6YSL - chains E and D of the 7 polymer chains in the assembly; structure by electron microscopy, 3.50 A resolution.

== Chain E (and D) ==
Molecule: Motility protein A
Source organism: Bacillus subtilis (strain 168)
Notes: chain D of this document is another copy of the same molecule, construct and numbering; everything in this record applies to it too
UniProtKB: P28611 (MOTA_BACSU); residue numbers follow UniProt; this construct covers 1-270
Sequence (270 residues; numbered 1 to 270; the number before each row is that of its first residue):
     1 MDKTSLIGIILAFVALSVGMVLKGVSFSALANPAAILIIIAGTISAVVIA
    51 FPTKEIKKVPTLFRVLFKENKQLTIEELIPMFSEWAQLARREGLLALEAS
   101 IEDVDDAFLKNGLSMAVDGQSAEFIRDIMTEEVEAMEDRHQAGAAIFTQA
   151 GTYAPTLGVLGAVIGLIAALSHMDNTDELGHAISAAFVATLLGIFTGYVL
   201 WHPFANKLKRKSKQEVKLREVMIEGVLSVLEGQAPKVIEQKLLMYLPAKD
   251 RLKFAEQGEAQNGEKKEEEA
Not modelled in the structure: 1, 257-270

== Interface between chain E and chain D ==
Pairs across the interface - 48 pairs, chain E then chain D:
  Ala34(E) with Leu22(D)
  Ala35(E) with Leu22(D); Lys23(D)
  Leu37(E) with Val18(D), hydrophobic
  Ile38(E) with Ala15(D)
  Ala41(E) with Leu11(D); Ala15(D), hydrophobic
  Ser45(E) with Gly8(D); Leu11(D); Ala12(D)
  Val48(E) with Thr4(D); Gly8(D)
  Ile49(E) with Ser5(D); Val199(D); Pro203(D), hydrophobic; Phe204(D), hydrophobic; Lys207(D)
  Ala50(E) with Asn206(D); Arg210(D)
  Phe51(E) with Arg210(D)
  Lys54(E) with Pro247(D)
  Glu131(E) with Met244(D)
  Arg139(E) with Pro247(D); Ala248(D)
  Ala145(E) with Arg210(D)
  Gln149(E) with Asn206(D)
  Tyr153(E) with Tyr198(D); His202(D); Pro203(D); Asn206(D), hydrogen bond
  Leu160(E) with Ile194(D), hydrophobic; Phe195(D), hydrophobic
  Val163(E) with Leu191(D), hydrophobic
  Ile164(E) with Gly19(D); Met20(D), hydrophobic; Leu191(D), hydrophobic
  Gly165(E) with Lys23(D)
  Leu166(E) with Phe187(D), hydrophobic
  Ile167(E) with Phe187(D), hydrophobic; Val188(D), hydrophobic; Leu191(D), hydrophobic
  Ala168(E) with Lys23(D); Gly24(D)
  Leu170(E) with Phe187(D), hydrophobic
  Ser171(E) with Val25(D)
  Asp174(E) with Glu178(D)
  Asn175(E) with Glu178(D), hydrogen bond
  Ala185(E) with Lys23(D)
Other interface residues (no listed pair), chain E (38 interface residues in all): Pro33, Ala46, Pro52, Thr53, Lys58, Ile128, Ala142, Thr156, Val159, His172
Other interface residues (no listed pair), chain D (34 interface residues in all): Ile9, Leu16, Thr190, Lys249

== Summary ==
Chain E and chain D form an interface of 38 and 34 residues respectively, with 2 hydrogen bonds. Polar
contacts include Tyr153(E)-Asn206(D) and Asn175(E)-Glu178(D).
Chain E and chain D are both Motility protein A (Bacillus subtilis (strain 168)); the structure, Structure of
the flagellar MotAB stator complex from Bacillus subtilis, was determined by electron microscopy, deposited
together with 6YSF.
